PDB entry 7KAR | electron microscopy, 4.00 A resolution | chains B and D of the 6 polymer chains in the assembly

== Chain B ==
Protein: Protein transport protein SBH1
Organism: Saccharomyces cerevisiae BY4741
Reference sequence: P52870 (SC6B1_YEAST); residues 1-82 here = UniProt positions 1-82
Amino-acid sequence (82 residues; each row starts with the number of its first residue):
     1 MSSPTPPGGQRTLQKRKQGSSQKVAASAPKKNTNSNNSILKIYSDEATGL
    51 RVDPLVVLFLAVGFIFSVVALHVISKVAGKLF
Not modelled in the structure: 1-50

== Chain D ==
Protein: Protein translocation protein SEC63
Organism: Saccharomyces cerevisiae BY4741
Reference sequence: P14906 (SEC63_YEAST); numbering as in UniProt; present here: 2-440, 449-663
Amino-acid sequence (676 residues; numbered -13 to 670; 8 numbers in that range are skipped by the numbering (no residue carries them; nothing is unmodelled there); the number before each row is that of its first residue; numbers below 1 keep their minus sign (Gly-13 is residue -13)):
   -13 GGSGGSGGSGGSGGSPTNYEYDEASETWPSFILTGLLMVVGPMTLLQIYQ
    37 IFFGANAEDGNSGKSKEFNEEVFKNLNEEYTSDEIKQFRRKFDKNSNKKS
    87 KIWSRRNIIIIVGWILVAILLQRINSNDAIKDAATKLFDPYEILGISTSA
   137 SDRDIKSAYRKLSVKFHPDKLAKGLTPDEKSVMEETYVQITKAYESLTDE
   187 LVRQNYLKYGHPDGPQSTSHGIALPRFLVDGSASPLLVVCYVALLGLILP
   237 YFVSRWWARTQSYTKKGIHNVTASNFVSNLVNYKPSEIVTTDLILHWLSF
   287 AHEFKQFFPDLQPTDFEKLLQDHINRRDSGKLNNAKFRIVAKCHSLLHGL
   337 LDIACGFRNLDIALGAINTFKCIVQAVPLTPNCQILQLPNVDKEHFITKT
   387 GDIHTLGKLFTLEDAKIGEVLGIKDQAKLNETLRVASHIPNLKIIKADFL
   437 VPGR
   449 PYISLKVLVRSAKQPLIPTSLIPEENLTEPQDSESQRDPFAMMSKQPLVP
   499 YSFAPFFPTKRRGSWCCLVSSQKDGKILQTPIIIEKLSYKNLNDDKDFFD
   549 KRIKMDLTKHEKFDINDWEIGTIKIPLGQPAPETVGDFFFRVIVKSTDYF
   599 TTDLDITMNMKVRDSPAVEQVEVYSEEDDEYSTDDDETESDDESDASDYT
   649 DIDTDTEAEDDESPEGENLYFQ
Not modelled in the structure: -13 to 2, 37-53, 79-92, 116-201, 613-670
Sequence notes: expression tag (-13 to 1, 664-670); engineered mutation Arg440 (Glu in P14906), Ser481 (Phe in P14906)

== How chain B and chain D interact ==
Residue-residue contacts - 7 pairs, chain B then chain D:
  Leu55(B) with Ser240(D); Trp243(D)
  Phe59(B) with Pro236(D), hydrophobic; Ser240(D)
  Val62(B) with Leu231(D)
  Ile65(B) with Leu231(D), hydrophobic
  Phe66(B) with Val228(D), hydrophobic
Other interface residues (no listed pair), chain B (6 interface residues in all): Leu58

== In short ==
6 residues of chain B and 5 residues of chain D are in contact.
Chain B is Protein transport protein SBH1 and chain D is Protein translocation protein SEC63, both from
Saccharomyces cerevisiae BY4741; the structure, Cryo-EM structure of the Sec complex from S. cerevisiae, Sec63
FN3 mutant, class without Sec62, was determined by electron microscopy, deposited together with 7KAH, 7KAI,
7KAJ, 7KAK, 7KAL, 7KAM and 8 further entries.
